2CVZ - chains A and D of the 4 polymer chains in the assembly; structure by X-ray diffraction, 1.80 A resolution.

[Chain A (and D)]
Name: 3-hydroxyisobutyrate dehydrogenase
Organism: Thermus thermophilus
Notes: EC 1.1.1.31; chain D of this document is another copy of the same molecule, construct and numbering; everything in this record applies to it too
Reference sequence: Q5SLQ6 (Q5SLQ6_THET8); numbering as in UniProt (aligned over 1-289)
Sequence (289 residues; each row starts with the number of its first residue):
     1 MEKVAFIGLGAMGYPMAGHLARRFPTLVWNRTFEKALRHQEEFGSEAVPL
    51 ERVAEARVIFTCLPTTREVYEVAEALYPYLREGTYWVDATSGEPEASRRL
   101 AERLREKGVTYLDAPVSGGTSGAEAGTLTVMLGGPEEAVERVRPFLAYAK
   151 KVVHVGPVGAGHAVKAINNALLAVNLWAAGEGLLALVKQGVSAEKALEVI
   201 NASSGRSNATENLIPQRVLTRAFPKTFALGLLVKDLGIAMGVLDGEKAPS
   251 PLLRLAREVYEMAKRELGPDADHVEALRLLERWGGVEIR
Not modelled in the structure: 1
Construct notes: modified residue (1, 12, 16, 131, 240, 262)
Modified positions: Mse1 (selenomethionine); Mse12, Mse16, Mse131, Mse240, Mse262 (selenomethionine; parent Met)
Ligand contacts: NADPH (NDP; NADPH dihydro-nicotinamide-adenine-dinucleotide phosphate): Gly8, Leu9, Gly10, Ala11, Mse12, Gly13, Trp29, Asn30, Arg31, Thr32, Cys62, Leu63, Pro64, Glu68, Glu71, Val72, Ala89, Thr90, Ser91, Val116, Gly119, Thr120, Lys165, Thr226, Phe227, Leu231, Lys234, Asp235

[How chain A and chain D interact]
Contacting residue pairs (10; chain A residue first):
  Mse262(A) - Mse262(D)
  Mse262(A) - Trp283(D)
  Arg265(A) - Trp283(D)  hydrogen bond (side chain-backbone)
  Arg265(A) - Gly284(D)
  Glu266(A) - Arg282(D)  salt bridge
  Glu266(A) - Trp283(D)  hydrogen bond
  Arg282(A) - Glu266(D)  salt bridge
  Trp283(A) - Mse262(D)
  Trp283(A) - Arg265(D)  hydrogen bond (backbone-side chain)
  Trp283(A) - Glu266(D)  hydrogen bond
Also at the interface, not in a pair above, chain A (8 interface residues in all): Leu255, Leu279, Gly284
Also at the interface, not in a pair above, chain D (8 interface residues in all): Leu255, Leu279

[In short]
Chain A and chain D each contribute 8 residues to their interface; the contacts include 4 hydrogen bonds and 2
salt bridges. Polar pairs include Glu266(A)-Arg282(D), Arg265(A)-Trp283(D) and Glu266(A)-Trp283(D). Ligands of
chain A: NADPH.
Chain A and chain D are both 3-hydroxyisobutyrate dehydrogenase (Thermus thermophilus); the structure,
Structure of hydroxyisobutyrate dehydrogenase from thermus thermophilus HB8, was determined by X-ray
diffraction, deposited together with 1WP4.
